Entry 8YNN (electron microscopy, 3.97 A resolution); this record covers chains B and I of the 7 polymer chains in the assembly.

[Chain B]
Protein: Caspase-8 subunit p10
From: Homo sapiens
UniProtKB: Q14790 (CASP8_HUMAN); residue numbers follow UniProt; this construct covers 1-479
Amino-acid sequence (479 residues; row label = number of the first residue in the row):
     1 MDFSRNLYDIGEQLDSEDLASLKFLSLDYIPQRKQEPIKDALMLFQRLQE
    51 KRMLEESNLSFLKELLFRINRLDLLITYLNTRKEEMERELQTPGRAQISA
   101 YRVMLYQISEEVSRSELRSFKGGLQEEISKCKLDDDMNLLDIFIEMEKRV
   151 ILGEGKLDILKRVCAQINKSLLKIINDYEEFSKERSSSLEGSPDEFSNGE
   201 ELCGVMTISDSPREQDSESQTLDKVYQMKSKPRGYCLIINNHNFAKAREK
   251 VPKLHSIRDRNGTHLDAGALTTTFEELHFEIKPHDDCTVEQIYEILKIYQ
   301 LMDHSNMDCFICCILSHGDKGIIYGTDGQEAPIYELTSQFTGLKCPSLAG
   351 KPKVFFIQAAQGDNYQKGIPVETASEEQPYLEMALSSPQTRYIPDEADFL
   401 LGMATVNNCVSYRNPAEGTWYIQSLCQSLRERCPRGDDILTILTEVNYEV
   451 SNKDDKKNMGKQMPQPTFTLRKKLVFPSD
Disordered / not traced: 183-479
Differences from the reference sequence: engineered mutation Gly122 (Phe in Q14790), Gly123 (Leu in Q14790), Ala360 (Cys in Q14790), Ala374 (Asp in Q14790), Ala384 (Asp in Q14790)
From the paper describing this entry:
  - mutagenesis - E12A/F122G/L123G, N70A/F122G/L123G, E110A/F122G/L123G: unchanged binding to CASP8 and FADD-like apoptosis regulator subunit p43 (chain I)

[Chain I]
Protein: CASP8 and FADD-like apoptosis regulator subunit p43
From: Homo sapiens
UniProtKB: O15519 (CFLAR_HUMAN); residues 1-181 here = UniProt positions 1-181
Amino-acid sequence (181 residues; each row starts with the number of its first residue):
     1 MSAEVIHQVEEALDTDEKEMLLFLCRDVAIDVVPPNVRDLLDILRERGKL
    51 SVGDLAELLYRVRRFDLLKRILKMDRKAVETHLLRNPHLVSDYRVLMAEI
   101 GEDLDKSDVSSLIFLMKDYMGRGKISKEKSFLDLVVELEKLNLVAPDQLD
   151 LLEKCLKNIHRIDLKTKIQKYKQSVQGAGTS
Disordered / not traced: 122-127, 177-181

[Chain B / chain I interface]
Residue-residue contacts (8):
  Arg33(B) - Ser107(I)
  Glu50(B) - Arg161(I)
  Glu50(B) - Ile162(I)
  Glu50(B) - Asp163(I)
  Lys51(B) - His160(I)
  Lys51(B) - Ile162(I)
  Arg52(B) - Ile162(I)
  Arg52(B) - Thr166(I)
The authors on this interface:
  - hot spots on chain B (mutagenesis) - R33D/F122G/L123G, R52D/F122G/L123G: decreased binding to chain F

[In short]
4 residues of chain B and 6 residues of chain I are in contact. From the paper: R33D/F122G/L123G and
R52D/F122G/L123G of chain B reduce binding to chain F; E12A/F122G/L123G, N70A/F122G/L123G and
E110A/F122G/L123G of chain B leave binding to CASP8 and FADD-like apoptosis regulator subunit p43 (chain I)
unchanged.
Here chain B is Caspase-8 subunit p10 and chain I is CASP8 and FADD-like apoptosis regulator subunit p43, both
from Homo sapiens. Entry 8YNN (Structure of the Caspase-8/cFLIP death effector domain assembly) was determined
by electron microscopy together with 8YM4, 8YM5, 8YM6, 8YNI, 8YNK, 8YNL and 8YNM from the same study.
